8XM6 - chains B and A; structure by electron microscopy, 3.48 A resolution.

== Chain B (and A) ==
Molecule: Proton-coupled zinc antiporter SLC30A1
Organism: Homo sapiens
Notes: chain A of this document is another copy of the same molecule, construct and numbering; everything in this record applies to it too
UniProtKB: Q9Y6M5 (ZNT1_HUMAN); residues 1-507 here = UniProt positions 1-507
Sequence (530 residues; numbered 1 to 530; the number before each row is that of its first residue):
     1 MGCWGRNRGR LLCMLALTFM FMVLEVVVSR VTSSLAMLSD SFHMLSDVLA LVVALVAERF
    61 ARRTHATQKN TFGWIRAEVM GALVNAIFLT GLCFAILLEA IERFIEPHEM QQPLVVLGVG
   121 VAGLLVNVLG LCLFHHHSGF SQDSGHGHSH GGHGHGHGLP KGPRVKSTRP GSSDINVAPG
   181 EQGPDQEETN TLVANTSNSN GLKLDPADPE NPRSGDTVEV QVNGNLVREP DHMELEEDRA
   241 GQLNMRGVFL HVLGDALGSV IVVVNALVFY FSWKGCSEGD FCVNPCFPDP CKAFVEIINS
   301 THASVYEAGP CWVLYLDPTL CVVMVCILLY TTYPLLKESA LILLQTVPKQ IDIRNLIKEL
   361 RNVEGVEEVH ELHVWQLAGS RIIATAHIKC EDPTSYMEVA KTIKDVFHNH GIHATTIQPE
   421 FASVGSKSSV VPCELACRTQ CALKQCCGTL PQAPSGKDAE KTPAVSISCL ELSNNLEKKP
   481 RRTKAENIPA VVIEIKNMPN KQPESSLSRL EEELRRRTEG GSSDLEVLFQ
Disordered / not traced: 1-5, 138-239, 294-305, 423-428, 448-530 (chain A: 1-5, 137-237, 294-305, 423-428, 448-530)
Differences from the reference sequence: expression tag (508-530)
UniProt features mapped onto this chain:
  - region: His146 to Gly158 (6 X 2 AA approximate repeats of H-G)
  - binding site (Zn(2+)): His43, Asp47, His251, Asp255
  - modified residue: Ser506 (Phosphoserine)
  - glycosylation: Asn299 (N-linked (GlcNAc...) asparagine)
  - mutagenesis: Asn299 (N299A: Loss of N-glycosylation. No effect on localization to the plasma membrane. Increased stability at the plasma membrane. No effect on resistance to zinc-induced cytotoxicity)
Disulfide bonds: Cys276-Cys282
Ion coordination: Zn2+ site 1: His370, His387, Glu420, Cys433; Zn2+ site 2: Glu371, His373, Cys446, Cys447; Zn2+ site 3: His413 (shared with Cys437(A) of chain A); Zn2+ site 4: Cys437 (shared with His408(A), His413(A) of chain A)
Ligand contacts:
  - Lauryl Maltose Neopentyl Glycol (AV0), molecule 1: Val53, Val56, Ala57, Phe60, Arg63, Lys69, Trp74, Ala77, Met80, Val84
  - Lauryl Maltose Neopentyl Glycol (AV0), molecule 2: Tyr333, Leu336, Lys337, Ala340, Leu341, Leu344
From the paper describing this entry:
  - Zn2+ coordination: Glu371, His373, Cys446, Cys447

== Chain B / chain A interface ==
Contacting residue pairs (115):
  Leu35(B) with Ile105(A), hydrophobic
  Ser39(B) with Glu102(A), hydrogen bond
  Phe42(B) with Leu98(A); Ile101(A), hydrophobic
  His43(B) with Leu98(A)
  Leu49(B) with Phe94(A), hydrophobic
  Gln68(B) with Val347(A)
  Lys69(B) with Thr346(A); Val347(A), hydrogen bond (backbone-backbone)
  Asn70(B) with Leu344(A), hydrogen bond (side chain-backbone); Gln345(A), hydrogen bond (side chain-backbone); Thr346(A)
  Thr71(B) with Ile353(A); Leu372(A); His373(A); Val374(A); Cys447(A)
  Phe72(B) with Gln345(A); His373(A); Trp375(A); Cys447(A)
  Trp74(B) with Thr346(A)
  Ile75(B) with Cys447(A)
  Arg76(B) with Leu343(A); Leu344(A); Gln345(A)
  Ala77(B) with Leu344(A)
  Met80(B) with Ala340(A)
  Leu83(B) with Met80(A), hydrophobic; Leu83(A), hydrophobic
  Val84(B) with Ile87(A), hydrophobic
  Ile87(B) with Val84(A), hydrophobic; Ile87(A), hydrophobic
  Phe94(B) with Leu49(A), hydrophobic
  Leu98(B) with His43(A)
  Ile101(B) with Phe42(A), hydrophobic
  Glu102(B) with Ser39(A), hydrogen bond; His43(A), salt bridge
  Ile105(B) with Leu35(A), hydrophobic; Leu38(A), hydrophobic; Phe42(A), hydrophobic
  Glu106(B) with Leu35(A)
  Pro290(B) with Pro290(A), hydrophobic
  Ala340(B) with Met80(A), hydrophobic
  Leu343(B) with Arg76(A), hydrogen bond (backbone-side chain); Met80(A), hydrophobic; Leu343(A)
  Leu344(B) with Trp74(A), hydrophobic; Arg76(A); Ala77(A)
  Gln345(B) with Asn70(A), hydrogen bond (backbone-side chain); Phe72(A); Arg76(A); Gln345(A); Trp375(A); Leu377(A)
  Thr346(B) with Lys69(A); Asn70(A); Trp74(A)
  Val347(B) with Gln68(A); Lys69(A), hydrogen bond (backbone-backbone)
  Ile353(B) with Gln68(A); Thr71(A)
  Arg354(B) with Gln68(A)
  Leu372(B) with Thr71(A)
  His373(B) with Thr71(A); Phe72(A)
  Val374(B) with Thr71(A), hydrogen bond (backbone-side chain)
  Trp375(B) with Phe72(A); Gln345(A)
  Leu377(B) with Gln345(A)
  Ser380(B) with Lys444(A)
  Arg381(B) with Ala442(A), hydrogen bond (side chain-backbone); Leu443(A); Lys444(A); Gln445(A), hydrogen bond (side chain-backbone)
  Ile383(B) with Cys446(A), hydrophobic
  Thr385(B) with Thr385(A); Thr416(A)
  His387(B) with Thr415(A); Thr416(A), hydrogen bond
  Pro393(B) with Pro393(A)
  Tyr396(B) with Pro419(A)
  Met397(B) with Glu434(A); Leu435(A), hydrophobic
  Asp405(B) with Arg438(A), salt bridge
  His413(B) with Gln445(A)
  Thr415(B) with His387(A), hydrogen bond (backbone-side chain)
  Thr416(B) with Thr385(A); His387(A), hydrogen bond; Thr416(A); Gln418(A)
  Ile417(B) with Ile417(A); Gln418(A), hydrogen bond (backbone-side chain)
  Gln418(B) with Ile417(A)
  Pro419(B) with Pro419(A)
  Phe421(B) with Met397(A)
  Glu434(B) with Met397(A)
  Leu435(B) with Lys404(A)
  Cys437(B) with Lys404(A); His408(A), hydrogen bond
  Leu443(B) with Arg381(A), hydrogen bond (backbone-side chain)
  Lys444(B) with Ser380(A), hydrogen bond (side chain-backbone); Arg381(A); Ile382(A); Gly411(A); His413(A), hydrogen bond
  Gln445(B) with Arg381(A); His413(A), hydrogen bond (side chain-backbone); Ala414(A)
  Cys446(B) with Phe72(A); Ile75(A); Leu377(A); Ile383(A), hydrophobic; Ala414(A)
Also at the interface, not in a pair above, chain B (71 interface residues in all): Leu38, Gly73, Phe88, Leu341, Ala386, Ala400, Ala414, Glu420, Ala436, Cys447
Also at the interface, not in a pair above, chain A (72 interface residues in all): Leu45, Thr64, Gly91, Leu341, Ala386, Tyr396, Ala400, Phe421

== Summary ==
71 residues of chain B and 72 residues of chain A are in contact; the contacts include 20 hydrogen bonds and 2
salt bridges. Polar pairs include Glu102(B)-His43(A), Asp405(B)-Arg438(A) and Ser39(B)-Glu102(A). Chain B
binds Lauryl Maltose Neopentyl Glycol. From the paper: Zn2+ coordination by Glu371(B), His373(B) and Cys446(B)
among others.
Chain B and chain A are both Proton-coupled zinc antiporter SLC30A1 (Homo sapiens); the structure, Cryo-EM
structure of human ZnT1 WT, in the absence of zinc, was determined by electron microscopy, deposited together
with 8XMA, 8XMF, 8XMJ and 8XN1.
